Entry 7VAJ (electron microscopy, 3.10 A resolution); this record covers chains C and F of the 12 polymer chains in the assembly.

# Chain C
Molecule: V-type ATP synthase alpha chain
From: Thermus thermophilus HB8
Notes: EC 7.1.2.2
UniProt: Q56403 (VATA_THET8); residues 1-578 here = UniProt positions 1-578
Amino-acid sequence (578 residues; each row starts with the number of its first residue):
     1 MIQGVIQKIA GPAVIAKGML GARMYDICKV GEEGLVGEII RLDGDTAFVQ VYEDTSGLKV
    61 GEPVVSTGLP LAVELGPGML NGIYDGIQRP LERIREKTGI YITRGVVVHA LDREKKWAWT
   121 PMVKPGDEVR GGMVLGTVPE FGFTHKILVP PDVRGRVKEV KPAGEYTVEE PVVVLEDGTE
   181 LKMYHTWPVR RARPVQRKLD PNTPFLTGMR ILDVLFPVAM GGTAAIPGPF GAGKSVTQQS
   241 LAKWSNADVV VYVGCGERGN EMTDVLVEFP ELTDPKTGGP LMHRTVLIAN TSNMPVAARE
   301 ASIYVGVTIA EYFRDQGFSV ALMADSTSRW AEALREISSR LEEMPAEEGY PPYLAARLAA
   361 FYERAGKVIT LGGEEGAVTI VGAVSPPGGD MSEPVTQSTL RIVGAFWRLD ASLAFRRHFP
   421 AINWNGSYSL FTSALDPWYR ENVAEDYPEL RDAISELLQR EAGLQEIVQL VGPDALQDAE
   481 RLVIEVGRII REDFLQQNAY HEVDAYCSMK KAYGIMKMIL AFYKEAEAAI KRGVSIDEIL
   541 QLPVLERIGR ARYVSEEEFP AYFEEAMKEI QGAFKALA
Differences from the reference sequence: conflict Ala-232 (Ser in Q56403), Ser-235 (Thr in Q56403)

# Chain F
Molecule: V-type ATP synthase beta chain
From: Thermus thermophilus HB8
UniProt: Q56404 (VATB_THET8); residue numbers follow UniProt; this construct covers 1-478
Amino-acid sequence (478 residues; each row starts with the number of its first residue):
     1 MDLLKKEYTG ITYISGPLLF VENAKDLAYG AIVDIKDGTG RVRGGQVIEV SEEYAVIQVF
    61 EETTGLDLAT TSVSLVEDVA RLGVSKEMLG RRFNGIGKPI DGLPPITPEK RLPITGLPLN
   121 PVARRKPEQF IQTGISTIDV MNTLVRGQKL PIFSGSGLPA NEIAAQIARQ ATVRPDLSGE
   181 GEKEEPFAVV FAAMGITQRE LSYFIQEFER TGALSRSVLF LNKADDPTIE RILTPRMALT
   241 VAEYLAFEHD YHVLVILTDM TNYCEALREI GAAREEIPGR RGYPGYMYTD LATIYERAGV
   301 VEGKKGSVTQ IPILSMPDDD RTHPIPDLTG YITEGQIQLS RELHRKGIYP PIDPLPSLSR
   361 LMNNGVGKGK TREDHKQVSD QLYSAYANGV DIRKLVAIIG EDALTENDRR YLQFADAFER
   421 FFINQGQQNR SIEESLQIAW ALLSMLPQGE LKRISKDHIG KYYGQKLEEI WGAPQALD
Not modelled in the structure: 1, 473-478

# Interface between chain C and chain F
Contacting residue pairs (45):
  Gly-21(C) / Asp-67(F)
  Gly-21(C) / Ala-69(F)
  Ala-22(C) / Asp-67(F)
  Arg-23(C) / Gly-65(F)  hydrogen bond (side chain-backbone)
  Arg-23(C) / Leu-66(F)
  Arg-23(C) / Asp-67(F)  salt bridge
  Met-24(C) / Thr-63(F)
  Met-24(C) / Gly-65(F)  hydrogen bond (backbone-backbone)
  Met-24(C) / Leu-66(F)  hydrogen bond (backbone-backbone)
  Tyr-25(C) / Thr-64(F)
  Arg-41(C) / Tyr-13(F)
  Arg-41(C) / Ile-14(F)
  Arg-41(C) / Ser-15(F)  hydrogen bond
  Leu-42(C) / Tyr-13(F)
  Leu-42(C) / Ile-14(F)  hydrogen bond (backbone-backbone)
  Leu-42(C) / Leu-66(F)
  Leu-42(C) / Leu-68(F)  hydrophobic
  Asp-43(C) / Thr-12(F)
  Asp-43(C) / Tyr-13(F)
  Gly-44(C) / Thr-12(F)  hydrogen bond (backbone-backbone)
  Gly-44(C) / Leu-68(F)
  Asp-200(C) / Ser-202(F)  hydrogen bond
  Asp-200(C) / Gln-206(F)
  Met-344(C) / Glu-275(F)
  Met-344(C) / Glu-276(F)
  Glu-347(C) / Arg-268(F)
  Glu-347(C) / Arg-281(F)  salt bridge
  Glu-347(C) / His-323(F)
  Pro-352(C) / Glu-269(F)
  Tyr-353(C) / Glu-269(F)
  Ala-356(C) / Thr-228(F)
  Glu-363(C) / Thr-197(F)
  Glu-363(C) / Gln-198(F)  hydrogen bond (side chain-backbone)
  Glu-363(C) / Asp-225(F)
  Ser-392(C) / Asp-318(F)
  Gln-397(C) / Pro-317(F)
  Arg-401(C) / Thr-261(F)
  Arg-401(C) / Glu-265(F)
  Val-403(C) / Arg-199(F)
  Asn-425(C) / Arg-345(F)  hydrogen bond (backbone-side chain)
  Gly-426(C) / Arg-345(F)
  Tyr-428(C) / Ser-156(F)  hydrogen bond
  Leu-430(C) / Gly-157(F)
  Leu-430(C) / Arg-199(F)
  Gln-459(C) / Arg-345(F)
Other interface residues (no listed pair), chain C (34 interface residues in all): Leu-20, Lys-198, Glu-342, Ala-346, Ala-359, Ala-360, Leu-400, Ile-402, Phe-431
Other interface residues (no listed pair), chain F (36 interface residues in all): Ala-224, Asn-262, Ala-272, Pro-278, Lys-346

# Summary
34 residues of chain C and 36 residues of chain F are in contact; the contacts include 10 hydrogen bonds and 2
salt bridges. Polar pairs include Arg-23(C)/Asp-67(F), Glu-347(C)/Arg-281(F) and Arg-23(C)/Gly-65(F).
Here chain C is V-type ATP synthase alpha chain and chain F is V-type ATP synthase beta chain, both from
Thermus thermophilus HB8. Entry 7VAJ (Nucleotide-free V1EG domain of V/A-ATPase from Thermus thermophilus,
state1-2) was determined by electron microscopy, deposited together with 7VAI, 7VAK, 7VAL, 7VAM, 7VAN, 7VAO
and 11 further entries.
